Entry 6WWF (electron microscopy, 3.30 A resolution); this record covers chains A and K of the 3 polymer chains in the assembly.

Chain A:
Protein: Tubulin alpha-1B chain
Organism: Sus scrofa
UniProt: Q2XVP4 (TBA1B_PIG); residues 1-451 here = UniProt positions 1-451
Amino-acid sequence (451 residues; row label = number of the first residue in the row):
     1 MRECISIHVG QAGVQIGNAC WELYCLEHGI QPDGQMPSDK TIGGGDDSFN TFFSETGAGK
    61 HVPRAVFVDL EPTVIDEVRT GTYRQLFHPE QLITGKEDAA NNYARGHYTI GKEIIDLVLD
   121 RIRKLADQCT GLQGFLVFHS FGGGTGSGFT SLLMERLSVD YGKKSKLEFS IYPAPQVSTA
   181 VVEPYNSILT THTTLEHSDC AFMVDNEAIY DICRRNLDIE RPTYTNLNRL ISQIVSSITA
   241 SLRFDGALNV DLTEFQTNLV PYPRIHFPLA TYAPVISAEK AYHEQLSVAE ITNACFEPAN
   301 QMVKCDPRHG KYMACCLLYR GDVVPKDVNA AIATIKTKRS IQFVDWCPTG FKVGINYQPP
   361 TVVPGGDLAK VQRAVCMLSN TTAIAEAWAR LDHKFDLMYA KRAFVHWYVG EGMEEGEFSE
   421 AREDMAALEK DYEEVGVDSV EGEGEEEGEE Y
Unresolved in the structure: 442-451
Metal / ion sites: Mg2+: Glu71 (together with GTP)
Ligand contacts: GTP (guanosine-5'-triphosphate): Gly10, Gln11, Ala12, Gln15, Asp69, Glu71, Asp98, Ala99, Asn101, Ser140, Phe141, Gly143, Gly144, Thr145, Gly146, Ile171, Thr179, Glu183, Asn206, Tyr224, Asn228, Ile231
Swiss-Prot annotation at these positions:
  - motif: Met1 to Cys4 (MREC motif)
  - active site: Glu254
  - binding site (GTP): Gly10, Gln11, Ala12, Gln15, Glu71, Ala99, Ser140, Gly143, Gly144, Thr145, Gly146, Thr179, Glu183, Asn206, Tyr224, Asn228, Leu252
  - binding site (Mg(2+)): Glu71
  - site: Tyr451 (Involved in polymerization)
  - modified residue: Lys40 (N6,N6,N6-trimethyllysine), Ser48 (Phosphoserine), Ser232 (Phosphoserine), Tyr282 (3'-nitrotyrosine), Arg339 (Omega-N-methylarginine), Ser439 (Phosphoserine), Glu443 (5-glutamyl polyglutamate), Glu445 (5-glutamyl polyglutamate), Tyr451 (3'-nitrotyrosine)
  - cross-link (Glycyl lysine isopeptide (Lys-Gly)): Lys326 (interchain with G-Cter in ubiquitin), Lys370 (interchain with G-Cter in ubiquitin)

Chain K:
Protein: Kinesin-like protein KIF14
Organism: Mus musculus
UniProt: L0N7N1 (KIF14_MOUSE); numbering as in UniProt (aligned over 391-772)
Amino-acid sequence (390 residues; each row starts with the number of its first residue):
   383 GPLGSPEFNS QVTVAVRVRP FSKREKTEKA SQVVFTNGEE ITVEHPDMKQ VYSFIYDVSF
   443 WSFDECHPGY ASQTTVYETL AAPLLDRAFE GYNTCLFAYG QTGSGKSYTM MGLNEEPGII
   503 PRFCEDLFAQ IAKKQTSEVS YHLEMSFFEV YNEKIHDLLV CKGENGQRKQ PLRAREHPVS
   563 GPYVEGLSMN VVSSYSDIQS WLELGNKQRA TAATGMNDKS SRSHSVFTLV MTQTKTEVVE
   623 GEEHDHRITS RINLVDLAGS ERCSTAHSSG QRLKEGVSIN KSLLTLGKVI SALSEQANGK
   683 RVFIPYREST LTWLLKESLG GNSKTAMIAT VSPAASNIEE TLSTLRYATQ ARLIVNIAKV
   743 NEDMNAKLIR ELKAEIEKLK AAQRSNRNID
Unresolved in the structure: 383-391, 751-772
Construct notes: expression tag (383-390)
Ligand contacts: ADP (adenosine-5'-diphosphate): Arg399, Arg401, Pro402, Ser444, Gln483, Thr484, Gly485, Ser486, Gly487, Lys488, Ser489, Tyr490
Swiss-Prot annotation at these positions:
  - binding site (ATP): Gly482 to Ser489

Interface between chain A and chain K:
Contacting residue pairs - 24 pairs, chain A then chain K:
  Tyr108(A) - Cys645(K)
  Tyr108(A) - Ser646(K)
  Tyr108(A) - Ser650(K)  hydrogen bond (side chain-backbone)
  Tyr108(A) - Ser651(K)  hydrogen bond (side chain-backbone)
  Tyr108(A) - Leu655(K)  hydrophobic
  Arg402(A) - Leu666(K)
  Arg402(A) - Gln732(K)
  Val405(A) - Leu666(K)  hydrophobic
  His406(A) - Lys663(K)
  Val409(A) - Val659(K)
  Val409(A) - Lys663(K)
  Gly410(A) - Val659(K)
  Gly412(A) - Cys645(K)
  Gly412(A) - Val659(K)
  Met413(A) - Asn662(K)
  Glu414(A) - Ser642(K)
  Glu414(A) - Arg644(K)  salt bridge
  Glu414(A) - Ser725(K)
  Glu415(A) - Leu666(K)
  Glu417(A) - Arg644(K)  salt bridge
  Ser419(A) - Arg728(K)
  Glu420(A) - Arg644(K)  salt bridge
  Glu420(A) - Glu721(K)
  Glu423(A) - Tyr434(K)
Other interface residues (no listed pair), chain A (15 interface residues in all): Lys401
Other interface residues (no listed pair), chain K (22 interface residues in all): Tyr481, Gln483, His649, Lys670, Tyr729, Arg734

Summary:
Chain A and chain K form an interface of 15 and 22 residues respectively; the contacts include 2 hydrogen
bonds and 3 salt bridges. Polar pairs include Glu414(A)-Arg644(K), Glu417(A)-Arg644(K) and
Glu420(A)-Arg644(K). Chain A binds GTP. Ligands of chain K: ADP.
Here chain A is Tubulin alpha-1B chain (Sus scrofa) and chain K is Kinesin-like protein KIF14 (Mus musculus).
Entry 6WWF (KIF14[391-772] - ADP in complex with a microtubule) was determined by electron microscopy (same
publication as 6WWE, 6WWG, 6WWH, 6WWI, 6WWJ, 6WWK and 13 further entries).
